Entry 8ZRY (electron microscopy, 2.23 A resolution); this record covers chains C and E of the 6 polymer chains in the assembly.

Chain C (and E):
Protein: Enoyl-CoA hydratase, mitochondrial
Source organism: Homo sapiens
Notes: EC 4.2.1.17, 5.3.3.8; chain E of this document is another copy of the same molecule, construct and numbering; everything in this record applies to it too
UniProtKB: P30084 (ECHM_HUMAN); residue numbers follow UniProt; this construct covers 28-290
Amino-acid sequence (263 residues; each row starts with the number of its first residue):
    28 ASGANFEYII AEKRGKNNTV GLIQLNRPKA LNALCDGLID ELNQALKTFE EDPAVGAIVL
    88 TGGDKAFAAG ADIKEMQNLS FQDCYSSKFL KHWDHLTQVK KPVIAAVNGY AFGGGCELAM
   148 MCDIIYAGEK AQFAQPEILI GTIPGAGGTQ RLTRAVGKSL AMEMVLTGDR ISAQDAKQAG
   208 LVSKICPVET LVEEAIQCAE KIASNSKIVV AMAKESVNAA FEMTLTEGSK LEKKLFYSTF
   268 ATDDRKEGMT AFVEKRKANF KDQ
Not modelled in the structure: 28-30
Ligand contacts: crotonoyl-CoA (A1D88; S-[2-[3-[[(2R)-4-[[[(2R,3S,4R,5R)-5-(6-aminopurin-9-yl)-4-oxidanyl-3-phosphonooxy-oxolan-2-yl]methoxy-oxidanyl-phosphoryl]oxy-oxidanyl-phosphoryl]oxy-3,3-dimethyl-2-oxidanyl-butanoyl]amino]propanoylamino]ethyl] (E)-but-2-enethioate): Lys56, Ala57, Leu58, Ala60, Ala96, Gly97, Ala98, Asp99, Ile100, Leu117, Trp120, Tyr137, Phe139, Gly140, Gly141, Glu144, Pro163, Glu164, Ile167, Gly172, Ala173, Arg197
Curated features (UniProtKB/Swiss-Prot):
  - binding site (substrate): Ala98 to Lys101, Gly141
  - site: Glu164 (Important for catalytic activity)
  - modified residue: Thr46 (Phosphothreonine), Lys101 (N6-acetyllysine), Ser114 (Phosphoserine), Lys115 (N6-acetyllysine), Lys118 (N6-acetyllysine), Lys204 (N6-succinyllysine), Lys211 (N6-acetyllysine)
  - natural variant: Phe33 (F33S: In ECHS1D), Arg54 (R54H: In ECHS1D), Asn59 (N59S: In ECHS1D), Ile66 (I66T: In ECHS1D), Glu77 (E77Q: In ECHS1D), Gly90 (G90R: In ECHS1D; uncertain significance), Ala132 (A132T: In ECHS1D), Ala138 (A138V: In ECHS1D), Asp150 (D150G: In ECHS1D), Ala158 (A158D: In ECHS1D), Gln159 (Q159R: In ECHS1D), Gly195 (G195S: In ECHS1D), 3 further natural variant entries in UniProt
What the authors report for this chain:
  - binding site for crotonoyl-CoA: Lys56, Ala96, Ala98, Ile100, Lys101, Leu117, Trp120, Gly141, Arg197, Phe263, Lys282
  - mutagenesis - K56A, A98G, I100A, K101A, L117A/W120A/F263A, K282A: abolished binding to crotonoyl-CoA
  - mutagenesis - K56A, A98G, L117A/W120A/F263A: decreased catalytic activity on crotonoyl-CoA
  - mutagenesis - K101A, K101Q, K282A, K282Q: increased catalytic activity on crotonoyl-CoA
  - disease-associated variants - N59S, A98T, Q159R (Kd 59.7uM): decreased binding to crotonoyl-CoA
  - disease-associated variants - Q104E, G195S: abolished binding to crotonoyl-CoA
  - disease-associated variants - N59S, V82L, A98T, Q104E, A138V, G155S, Q159R, G195S: decreased catalytic activity on crotonoyl-CoA
  - disease-associated variants - V82L, G155S: unchanged binding to crotonoyl-CoA

How chain C and chain E interact:
Pairs across the interface (13; chain C residue first):
  Glu242(C) - Lys261(E)  salt bridge
  Glu249(C) - Glu254(E)
  Met250(C) - Met250(E)  hydrophobic
  Met250(C) - Glu254(E)
  Glu254(C) - Glu249(E)
  Glu254(C) - Met250(E)
  Leu258(C) - Leu258(E)  hydrophobic
  Leu258(C) - Lys261(E)
  Lys261(C) - Glu242(E)
  Lys261(C) - Leu258(E)
  Lys261(C) - Leu262(E)
  Leu262(C) - Lys261(E)
  Ala268(C) - Ala268(E)  hydrophobic
Other interface residues (no listed pair), chain C (9 interface residues in all): Ser265
Other interface residues (no listed pair), chain E (9 interface residues in all): Ser265

Overview:
Chain C and chain E each contribute 9 residues to their interface, with 1 salt bridge. The salt-bridged pair
is Glu242(C)-Lys261(E). From the paper: a binding site for crotonoyl-CoA at Lys56(C), Ala96(C) and Ala98(C)
among others; K56A, A98G and L117A/W120A/F263A of chain C, among others, reduce catalytic activity on
crotonoyl-CoA; 16 substitutions were tested in all.
Both chains are Enoyl-CoA hydratase, mitochondrial (Homo sapiens). Entry 8ZRY (Structure of human ECHS1 in
complex with Crotonoyl-CoA) was determined by electron microscopy, deposited together with 8ZRU, 8ZRV, 8ZRW
and 8ZRX.
